4IFD - chains H and R of the 12 polymer chains in the assembly; structure by X-ray diffraction, 2.81 A resolution.

== Chain H ==
Molecule: Exosome complex component RRP4
From: Saccharomyces cerevisiae
UniProt: P38792 (RRP4_YEAST); numbering as in UniProt (aligned over 1-359)
Amino-acid sequence (361 residues; each row starts with the number of its first residue; numbers below 1 keep their minus sign (Arg-1 is residue -1)):
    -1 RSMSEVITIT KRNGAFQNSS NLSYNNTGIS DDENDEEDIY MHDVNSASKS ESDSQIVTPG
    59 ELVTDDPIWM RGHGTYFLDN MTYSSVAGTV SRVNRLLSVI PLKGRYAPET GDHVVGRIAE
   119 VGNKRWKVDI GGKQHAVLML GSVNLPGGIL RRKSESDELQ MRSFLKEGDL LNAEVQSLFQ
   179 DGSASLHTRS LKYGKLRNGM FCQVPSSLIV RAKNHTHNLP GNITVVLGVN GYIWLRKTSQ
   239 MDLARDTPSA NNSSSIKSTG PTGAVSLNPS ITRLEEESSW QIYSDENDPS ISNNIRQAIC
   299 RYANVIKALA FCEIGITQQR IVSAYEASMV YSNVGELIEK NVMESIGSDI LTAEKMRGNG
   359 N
Not modelled in the structure: -1 to 1, 18-49, 246-274, 358-359
Sequence notes: expression tag (-1 to 0)

== Chain R ==
Molecule: 45-nt RNA strand
Sequence (45 nucleotides; row label = number of the first residue in the row; numbers below 1 keep their minus sign (C-45 is residue -45)):
   -45 CCCCCGAGAG GGGGUUUUUU UUUUUUUUUU UUUUUUUUUU UUUUU
Not modelled in the structure: -45, -29 to -16
Bound ions: Mg2+: U-2, U-1 (shared with 2 residues of chain J)

== Chain H / chain R interface ==
Residue-residue contacts (9):
  Arg123(H) - G-33(R)  sugar contact
  Arg123(H) - G-32(R)  salt bridge to the phosphate
  Met137(H) - G-33(R)  sugar contact
  Gln174(H) - C-42(R)  hydrogen bond to the sugar
  Gln174(H) - C-41(R)  sugar contact
  Phe177(H) - G-33(R)  sugar contact
  Phe177(H) - U-31(R)  base contact
  Gln178(H) - U-31(R)  hydrogen bond to the base
  Asp179(H) - U-31(R)  hydrogen bond to the base
Also at the interface, not in a pair above, chain H (9 interface residues in all): Lys125, Ser175, Ser181
Also at the interface, not in a pair above, chain R (7 interface residues in all): C-43, U-30

== Summary ==
Chain H and chain R form an interface of 9 and 7 residues respectively; the contacts include 3 hydrogen bonds
and 1 salt bridge. Polar contacts include Gln178(H)-U-31(R), Asp179(H)-U-31(R) and Gln174(H)-C-42(R). U-2(R)
and U-1(R) coordinate Mg2+.
Chain H is Exosome complex component RRP4 (Saccharomyces cerevisiae) and chain R is a 45-nt RNA strand; the
structure, Crystal structure of an 11-subunit eukaryotic exosome complex bound to RNA, was determined by X-ray
diffraction.
